PDB entry 5TYG | X-ray diffraction, 1.73 A resolution | chains A and P of the 4 polymer chains in the assembly

== Chain A ==
Protein: DNA-directed DNA/RNA polymerase mu
Source organism: Homo sapiens
Notes: EC 2.7.7.7
UniProtKB: Q9NP87 (DPOLM_HUMAN); residue numbers follow UniProt; this construct covers 132-397, 410-494
Sequence (356 residues; row label = number of the first residue in the row; note: 12 numbers in that range are skipped by the numbering (no residue carries them; nothing is unmodelled there)):
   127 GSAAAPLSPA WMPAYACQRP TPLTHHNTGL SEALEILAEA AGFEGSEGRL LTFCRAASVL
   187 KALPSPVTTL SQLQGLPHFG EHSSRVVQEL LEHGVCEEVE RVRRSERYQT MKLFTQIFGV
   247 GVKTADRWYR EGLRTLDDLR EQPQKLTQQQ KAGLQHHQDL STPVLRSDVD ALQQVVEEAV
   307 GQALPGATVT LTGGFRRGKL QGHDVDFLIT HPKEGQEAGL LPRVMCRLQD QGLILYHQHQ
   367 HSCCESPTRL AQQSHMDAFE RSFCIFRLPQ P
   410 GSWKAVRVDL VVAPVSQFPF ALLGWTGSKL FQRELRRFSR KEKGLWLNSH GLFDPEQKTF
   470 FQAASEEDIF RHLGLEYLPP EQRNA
Disordered / not traced: 127-136, 366-383
Differences from the reference sequence: expression tag (127-131); conflict Gly410 (Pro in Q9NP87)
Curated features (UniProtKB/Swiss-Prot):
  - region: Arg323 to Asp332 (Involved in ssDNA binding)
  - binding site (Mg(2+)): Asp330, Asp332, Asp418
  - site: Gly433 (Responsible for the low discrimination between dNTP and rNTP)
Covalent attachments: 2,3-dihydroxy-1,4-dithiobutane (DTT) linked to Cys180
Metal / ion sites: Na+ site 1: Thr241, Ile243, Val246 (shared with DT3(P) of chain P); Mg2+: Asp330, Asp332 (together with glycolic acid) (shared with DT5(P) of chain P); Na+ site 2: Asp330, Asp332, Asp418 (shared with DA4(P), DT5(P) of chain P)
Small-molecule neighbours: glycolic acid (GOA): Gly319, Gly320, Arg323, Asp330, Asp332

== Chain P ==
Molecule: 5-nt DNA strand
Sequence (5 nucleotides; row label = number of the first residue in the row):
     1 CGTAT
Metal / ion sites: Na+ site 1: DT3 (shared with Thr241(A), Ile243(A), Val246(A) of chain A); Na+ site 2: DA4, DT5 (shared with Asp330(A), Asp332(A), Asp418(A) of chain A); Mg2+: DT5 (together with glycolic acid) (shared with Asp330(A), Asp332(A) of chain A)

== Interface between chain A and chain P ==
Pairs across the interface (30):
  Ile243(A) - DT3(P)  phosphate contact
  Phe244(A) - DT3(P)  phosphate contact
  Gly245(A) - DG2(P)  phosphate contact
  Gly245(A) - DT3(P)  hydrogen bond to the phosphate
  Val246(A) - DG2(P)  hydrogen bond to the phosphate
  Val246(A) - DT3(P)  hydrogen bond to the phosphate
  Gly247(A) - DG2(P)  hydrogen bond to the phosphate
  Gly247(A) - DT3(P)  phosphate contact
  Lys249(A) - DC1(P)  phosphate contact
  Lys249(A) - DG2(P)  phosphate contact
  Thr250(A) - DC1(P)  hydrogen bond to the phosphate
  Thr250(A) - DG2(P)  hydrogen bond to the phosphate
  Gln275(A) - DG2(P)  sugar contact
  Arg323(A) - DT5(P)  hydrogen bond to the phosphate
  Asp330(A) - DT5(P)  phosphate contact
  Asp332(A) - DA4(P)  phosphate contact
  Asp332(A) - DT5(P)  phosphate contact
  Phe389(A) - DT3(P)  sugar contact
  Phe389(A) - DA4(P)  sugar contact
  Arg416(A) - DT3(P)  phosphate contact
  Arg416(A) - DA4(P)  salt bridge to the phosphate
  Asp418(A) - DA4(P)  sugar contact
  Gly433(A) - DT5(P)  sugar contact
  Trp434(A) - DA4(P)  sugar contact
  Trp434(A) - DT5(P)  sugar contact
  Thr435(A) - DT5(P)  phosphate contact
  Gly436(A) - DT5(P)  hydrogen bond to the phosphate
  Ser437(A) - DT5(P)  sugar contact
  Lys438(A) - DT5(P)  base contact
  Gln441(A) - DT5(P)  base contact
Other interface residues (no listed pair), chain A (24 interface residues in all): Val248, Gly319, Arg387

== In short ==
Chain A and chain P form an interface of 24 and 5 residues respectively; the contacts include 8 hydrogen bonds
and 1 salt bridge. Polar contacts include Gly245(A)-DT3(P), Val246(A)-DG2(P) and Val246(A)-DT3(P). Bound to
chain A: glycolic acid. From UniProt: 3 Mg2+-binding residues on chain A.
Here chain A is DNA-directed DNA/RNA polymerase mu (Homo sapiens) and chain P is a 5-nt DNA strand. Entry 5TYG
(DNA Polymerase Mu Product Complex, 10 mM Mg2+ (960 min)) was determined by X-ray diffraction (same
publication as 5TXX, 5TXZ, 5TYB, 5TYC, 5TYD, 5TYE and 7 further entries).
